9FF5 - chains I and D of the 10 polymer chains in the assembly; structure by X-ray diffraction, 3.50 A resolution.

Chain I:
Molecule: 23-nt DNA strand
Sequence (23 nucleotides; each row starts with the number of its first residue):
     1 AATATTATTA ACAAAATAAT ATT

Chain D:
Molecule: HTH-type transcriptional regulator Hpr
From: Geobacillus kaustophilus
Reference sequence: Q5L293 (HPR_GEOKA); numbering as in UniProt (aligned over 1-201)
Chain sequence (207 residues; each row starts with the number of its first residue):
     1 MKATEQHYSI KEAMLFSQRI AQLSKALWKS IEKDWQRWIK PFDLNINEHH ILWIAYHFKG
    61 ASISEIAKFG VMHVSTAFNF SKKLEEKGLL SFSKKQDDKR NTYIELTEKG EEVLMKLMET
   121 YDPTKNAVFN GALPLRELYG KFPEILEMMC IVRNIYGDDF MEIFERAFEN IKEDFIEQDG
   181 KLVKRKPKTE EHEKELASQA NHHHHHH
Not modelled in the structure: 1-6, 185-207
Differences from the reference sequence: expression tag (202-207)

Interface between chain I and chain D:
Residue-residue contacts (18; chain I residue first):
  DC12(I) / Asn-45(D)  phosphate contact
  DA13(I) / Asn-45(D)  phosphate contact
  DA13(I) / Asn-47(D)  phosphate contact
  DA13(I) / Thr-76(D)  sugar contact
  DA14(I) / Met-72(D)  phosphate contact
  DA14(I) / His-73(D)  hydrogen bond to the phosphate
  DA14(I) / Ser-75(D)  base contact
  DA14(I) / Thr-76(D)  phosphate contact
  DA15(I) / His-73(D)  base contact
  DA15(I) / Ser-75(D)  hydrogen bond to the base
  DA16(I) / Ser-75(D)  base contact
  DA21(I) / Asp-98(D)  phosphate contact
  DA21(I) / Lys-99(D)  phosphate contact
  DA21(I) / Arg-100(D)  sugar contact
  DT22(I) / Asp-97(D)  sugar contact
  DT22(I) / Asp-98(D)  phosphate contact
  DT22(I) / Lys-99(D)  hydrogen bond to the phosphate
  DT22(I) / Arg-100(D)  sugar contact
Interface residues without a listed pair, chain I (8 interface residues in all): DT20
Interface residues without a listed pair, chain D (13 interface residues in all): Ile-46, Phe-80, Gln-96

Summary:
Chain I and chain D form an interface of 8 and 13 residues respectively, with 3 hydrogen bonds. Polar contacts
include DA15(I)/Ser-75(D), DA14(I)/His-73(D) and DT22(I)/Lys-99(D).
Here chain I is a 23-nt DNA strand and chain D is HTH-type transcriptional regulator Hpr (Geobacillus
kaustophilus). Entry 9FF5 (The structure of G.kaustophilus T-1 ScoC-23bp dsDNA complex) was determined by
X-ray diffraction.
